PDB entry 7YFC | electron microscopy, 3.00 A resolution | chains A and B of the 6 polymer chains in the assembly

# Chain A
Molecule: Engineered G-alpha-q
Organism: Homo sapiens
Amino-acid sequence (361 residues; each row starts with the number of its first residue):
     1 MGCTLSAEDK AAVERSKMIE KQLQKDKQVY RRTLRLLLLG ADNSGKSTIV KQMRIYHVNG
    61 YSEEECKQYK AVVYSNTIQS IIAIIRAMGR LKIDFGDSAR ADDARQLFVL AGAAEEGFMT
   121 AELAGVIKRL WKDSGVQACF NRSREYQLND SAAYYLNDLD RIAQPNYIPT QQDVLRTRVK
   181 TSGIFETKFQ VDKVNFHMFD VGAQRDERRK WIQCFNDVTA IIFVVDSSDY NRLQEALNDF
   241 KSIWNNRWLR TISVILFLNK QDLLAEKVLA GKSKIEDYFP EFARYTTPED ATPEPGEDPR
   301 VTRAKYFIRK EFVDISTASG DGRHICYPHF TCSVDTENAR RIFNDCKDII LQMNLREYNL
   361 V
Unresolved in the structure: 1, 59-180

# Chain B
Molecule: Guanine nucleotide-binding protein G(I)/G(S)/G(T) subunit beta-1
Organism: Homo sapiens
Reference sequence: P62873 (GBB1_HUMAN); residue numbers follow UniProt; this construct covers 2-340
Amino-acid sequence (388 residues; numbered -21 to 366; the number before each row is that of its first residue; numbers below 1 keep their minus sign (Met-21 is residue -21)):
   -21 MHHHHHHHHH HLEVLFQGPG SSGSELDQLR QEAEQLKNQI RDARKACADA TLSQITNNID
    39 PVGRIQMRTR RTLRGHLAKI YAMHWGTDSR LLVSASQDGK LIIWDSYTTN KVHAIPLRSS
    99 WVMTCAYAPS GNYVACGGLD NICSIYNLKT REGNVRVSRE LAGHTGYLSC CRFLDDNQIV
   159 TSSGDTTCAL WDIETGQQTT TFTGHTGDVM SLSLAPDTRL FVSGACDASA KLWDVREGMC
   219 RQTFTGHESD INAICFFPNG NAFATGSDDA TCRLFDLRAD QELMTYSHDN IICGITSVSF
   279 SKSGRLLLAG YDDFNCNVWD ALKADRAGVL AGHDNRVSCL GVTDDGMAVA TGSWDSFLKI
   339 WNGSSGGGGS GGGGSSGVSG WRLFKKIS
Unresolved in the structure: -21 to 1, 344-366
Construct notes: initiating methionine (-21); expression tag (-20 to 1, 341-366)
Swiss-Prot annotation at these positions:
  - modified residue: Ser2 (N-acetylserine), His266 (Phosphohistidine)

# Interface between chain A and chain B
Residue-residue contacts (53; chain A residue first):
  Val13(A) with Asn88(B)
  Arg15(A) with Val90(B), hydrogen bond (side chain-backbone); His91(B)
  Ser16(A) with Asn88(B); Lys89(B)
  Ile19(A) with Lys89(B); Ala92(B), hydrophobic
  Glu20(A) with Lys89(B), salt bridge
  Leu23(A) with Gly53(B); Ile80(B), hydrophobic; Lys89(B)
  Asp26(A) with Lys78(B), salt bridge
  Lys27(A) with Leu55(B)
  Tyr30(A) with Leu55(B)
  Thr181(A) with Asn119(B), hydrogen bond (backbone-side chain)
  Gly183(A) with Leu117(B); Asp118(B); Asn119(B)
  Ile184(A) with Leu117(B), hydrophobic
  Phe199(A) with Trp99(B), hydrophobic
  Ala203(A) with Asn119(B), hydrogen bond (backbone-side chain)
  Gln204(A) with Leu117(B), hydrogen bond (side chain-backbone); Gly144(B); Tyr145(B), hydrogen bond (side chain-backbone)
  Arg205(A) with Gly162(B); Asp163(B); Thr184(B); Asp186(B), salt bridge
  Arg209(A) with Cys204(B); Asp228(B), salt bridge
  Lys210(A) with Tyr145(B); Met188(B); Cys204(B); Asp228(B); Asn230(B), hydrogen bond; Asp246(B), salt bridge
  Trp211(A) with Leu117(B), hydrophobic
  Gln213(A) with Tyr59(B); Arg314(B), hydrogen bond; Trp332(B)
  Cys214(A) with Lys57(B), hydrogen bond (backbone-side chain); Tyr59(B); Gln75(B); Trp99(B); Met101(B), hydrophobic
  Phe215(A) with Trp99(B), hydrophobic; Leu117(B), hydrophobic
  Asn216(A) with Lys57(B); Trp332(B)
  Asp217(A) with Lys57(B), salt bridge
  Trp248(A) with Asp290(B); Arg314(B); Trp332(B), hydrophobic
Also at the interface, not in a pair above, chain A (30 interface residues in all): Ala12, Ser182, Glu186, Glu207, Arg247
Also at the interface, not in a pair above, chain B (35 interface residues in all): Ala56, Asp76, Ser97, Thr143

# Overview
Chain A and chain B form an interface of 30 and 35 residues respectively; the contacts include 8 hydrogen
bonds and 6 salt bridges. Among the polar pairs are Glu20(A)-Lys89(B), Asp26(A)-Lys78(B) and
Arg205(A)-Asp186(B).
Chain A is Engineered G-alpha-q and chain B is Guanine nucleotide-binding protein G(I)/G(S)/G(T) subunit
beta-1, both from Homo sapiens; the structure, Cryo-EM structure of the histamine-bound histamine H4 receptor
and Gq complex, was determined by electron microscopy, deposited together with 7YFD.
